2LXC - chains B and C of the 3 polymer chains in the assembly; structure by solution NMR.

Chain B (and C):
Name: Small glutamine-rich tetratricopeptide repeat-containing protein 2
Organism: Saccharomyces cerevisiae
Notes: fragment: N-terminal domain; chain C of this document is another copy of the same molecule, construct and numbering; everything in this record applies to it too
UniProtKB: Q12118 (SGT2_YEAST); residues 2-72 here = UniProt positions 2-72
Chain sequence (74 residues; each row starts with the number of its first residue; numbers below 1 keep their minus sign (Ser-1 is residue -1)):
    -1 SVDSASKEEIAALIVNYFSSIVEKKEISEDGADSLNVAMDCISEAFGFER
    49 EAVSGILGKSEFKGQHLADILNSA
Construct notes: expression tag (-1 to 1)
From the paper describing this entry:
  - self-association interface (contacts with another copy of this molecule): Ser32, Ala36, Cys39, Ala43
  - mutagenesis - E47A: unchanged binding to Ubiquitin-like protein MDY2

How chain B and chain C interact:
Residue-residue contacts (50):
  Ala3(B) - Tyr15(C)
  Ser4(B) - Tyr15(C)
  Lys5(B) - Tyr15(C)
  Lys5(B) - Glu24(C)
  Ile8(B) - Tyr15(C)
  Ile12(B) - Ile12(C)
  Asn14(B) - Ala66(C)
  Asn14(B) - Ile68(C)
  Tyr15(B) - Ala3(C)
  Tyr15(B) - Ser4(C)
  Tyr15(B) - Lys5(C)
  Tyr15(B) - Ile8(C)
  Tyr15(B) - His64(C)
  Phe16(B) - Ile12(C)
  Phe16(B) - Ile40(C)
  Ser18(B) - His64(C)
  Ile19(B) - Lys5(C)
  Glu24(B) - Lys5(C)
  Ile25(B) - Ala43(C)
  Ile25(B) - Phe44(C)
  Ser32(B) - Cys39(C)
  Cys39(B) - Ser32(C)
  Ile40(B) - Phe16(C)
  Ala43(B) - Ile25(C)
  Phe44(B) - Ile25(C)
  Phe44(B) - Leu33(C)
  Ser52(B) - Ile68(C)
  Ser52(B) - Asn70(C)
  Ser52(B) - Ser71(C)
  Gly56(B) - Ile68(C)
  Gly56(B) - Ser71(C)
  Lys57(B) - Ser71(C)
  Phe60(B) - His64(C)
  Gly62(B) - Phe60(C)
  His64(B) - Asn14(C)
  His64(B) - Tyr15(C)
  His64(B) - Ser18(C)
  His64(B) - Phe60(C)
  Leu65(B) - Phe60(C)
  Ala66(B) - Asn14(C)
  Ala66(B) - Ser18(C)
  Ile68(B) - Asn14(C)
  Ile68(B) - Ser52(C)
  Ile68(B) - Lys57(C)
  Leu69(B) - Lys57(C)
  Asn70(B) - Ser52(C)
  Ser71(B) - Ser52(C)
  Ser71(B) - Gly53(C)
  Ser71(B) - Gly56(C)
  Ser71(B) - Lys57(C)
Other interface residues (no listed pair), chain B (34 interface residues in all): Glu21, Gly29, Leu33, Ala36, Val51
Other interface residues (no listed pair), chain C (33 interface residues in all): Ile19, Gly29, Ala36, Val51, Leu65, Asp67

Summary:
34 residues of chain B face 33 of chain C across their interface. The paper reports that E47A of chain B
leaves binding to Ubiquitin-like protein MDY2 unchanged; a self-association interface involving Ser32(B),
Ala36(B) and Cys39(B) among others.
Chain B and chain C are both Small glutamine-rich tetratricopeptide repeat-containing protein 2 (Saccharomyces
cerevisiae); the structure, Solution structure of the complex between the Sgt2 homodimerization domain and the
Get5 UBL domain, was determined by solution NMR.
